8B37 - chains A and B; structure by X-ray diffraction, 3.84 A resolution.

Chain A (and B):
Name: K(+)-insensitive pyrophosphate-energized proton pump
From: Pyrobaculum aerophilum
Notes: EC 7.1.3.1; chain B of this document is another copy of the same molecule, construct and numbering; everything in this record applies to it too
Reference sequence: Q8ZWI8 (HPPA_PYRAE); residues 2-721 here = UniProt positions 2-721
Chain sequence (729 residues; each row starts with the number of its first residue; numbers below 1 keep their minus sign (Met-7 is residue -7)):
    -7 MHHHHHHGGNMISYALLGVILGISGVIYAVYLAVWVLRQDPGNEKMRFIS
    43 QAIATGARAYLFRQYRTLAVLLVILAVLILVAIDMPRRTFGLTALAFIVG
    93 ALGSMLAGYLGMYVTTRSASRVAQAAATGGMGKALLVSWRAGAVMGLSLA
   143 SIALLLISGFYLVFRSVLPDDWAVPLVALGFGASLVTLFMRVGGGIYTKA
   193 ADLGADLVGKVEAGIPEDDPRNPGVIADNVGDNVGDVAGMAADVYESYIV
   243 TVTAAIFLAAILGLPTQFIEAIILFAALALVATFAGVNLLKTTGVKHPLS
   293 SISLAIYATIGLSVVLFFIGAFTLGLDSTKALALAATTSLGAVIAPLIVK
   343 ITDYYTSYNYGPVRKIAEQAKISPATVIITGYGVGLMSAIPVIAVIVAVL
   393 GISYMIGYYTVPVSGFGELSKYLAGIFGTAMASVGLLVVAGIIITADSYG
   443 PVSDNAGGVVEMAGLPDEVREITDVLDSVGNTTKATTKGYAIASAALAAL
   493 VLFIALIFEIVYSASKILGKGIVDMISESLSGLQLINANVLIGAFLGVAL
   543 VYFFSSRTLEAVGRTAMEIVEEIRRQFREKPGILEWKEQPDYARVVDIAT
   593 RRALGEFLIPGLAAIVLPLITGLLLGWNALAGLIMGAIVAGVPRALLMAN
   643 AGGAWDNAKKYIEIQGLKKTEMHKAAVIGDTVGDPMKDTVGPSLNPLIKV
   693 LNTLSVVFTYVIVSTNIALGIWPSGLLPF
Unresolved in the structure: -7 to 5, 31-34, 77-82, 203-208, 283-285, 404-407, 509-515, 578-581, 716-721 (chain B: -7 to 5, 31-34, 77-82, 282-285, 404-407, 509-515, 578-581, 716-721)
Sequence notes: initiating methionine (-7); expression tag (-6 to 1)
Bound ions: Mg2+ site 1: Asp194, Asp198 (together with imidodiphosphoric acid); Mg2+ site 2: Asp194, Asp676 (together with imidodiphosphoric acid); Mg2+ site 3: Asp224, Asp446 (together with imidodiphosphoric acid); Mg2+ site 4: Asp446 (together with imidodiphosphoric acid); Mg2+ site 5: Asn473, Asp648
Residues lining bound ligands: imidodiphosphoric acid: Lys191, Asp194, Glu209, Asp210, Asp220, Asn221, Asp224, Asp446, Asp469, Asn473, Lys476, Asp648, Lys651, Asp676, Lys679, Asp680

Chain A / chain B interface:
Contacting residue pairs - 92 pairs, chain A then chain B:
  Leu199(A) with Ile364(B), hydrophobic; Thr368(B)
  Lys357(A) with Glu552(B), salt bridge
  Gln361(A) with Arg556(B)
  Pro366(A) with Ile670(B), hydrophobic
  Ala367(A) with Ile670(B); Val674(B)
  Thr368(A) with Leu199(B)
  Ile370(A) with Val674(B), hydrophobic
  Ile371(A) with Thr673(B); Val674(B)
  Thr372(A) with Arg556(B), hydrogen bond
  Tyr374(A) with Leu551(B), hydrophobic; Arg636(B), hydrogen bond; Met640(B); Met678(B), hydrophobic
  Gly375(A) with Ser548(B)
  Leu378(A) with Tyr544(B); Ser547(B); Ser548(B); Arg636(B)
  Met379(A) with Ser548(B)
  Ile382(A) with Ala541(B); Tyr544(B), hydrophobic
  Ile385(A) with Phe537(B); Ala541(B), hydrophobic
  Ile388(A) with Phe537(B), hydrophobic
  Val389(A) with Ile534(B), hydrophobic; Phe537(B), hydrophobic
  Tyr396(A) with Trp714(B)
  Tyr414(A) with Ile528(B), hydrogen bond (side chain-backbone)
  Leu492(A) with Leu533(B), hydrophobic
  Ile496(A) with Ile528(B), hydrophobic
  Leu522(A) with Ser523(B)
  Ser523(A) with Leu522(B)
  Leu525(A) with Leu527(B)
  Gln526(A) with Gln526(B)
  Leu527(A) with Leu525(B); Leu527(B); Val532(B), hydrophobic; Met627(B), hydrophobic
  Ile528(A) with Tyr414(B), hydrogen bond (backbone-side chain); Ile496(B), hydrophobic
  Val532(A) with Leu527(B), hydrophobic
  Leu533(A) with Leu492(B), hydrophobic; Met627(B), hydrophobic
  Ile534(A) with Val389(B), hydrophobic
  Ala536(A) with Val631(B)
  Phe537(A) with Ile385(B); Ile388(B), hydrophobic; Val389(B), hydrophobic; Ile630(B); Val631(B), hydrophobic
  Val540(A) with Val631(B); Pro635(B), hydrophobic
  Ala541(A) with Ile382(B); Ile385(B), hydrophobic
  Tyr544(A) with Ala381(B), hydrophobic; Pro635(B), hydrophobic; Arg636(B), hydrogen bond (side chain-backbone); Leu639(B)
  Ser547(A) with Leu378(B)
  Ser548(A) with Gly375(B); Leu378(B); Met379(B)
  Leu551(A) with Tyr374(B), hydrophobic
  Glu552(A) with Lys357(B), salt bridge
  Arg556(A) with Gln361(B); Thr372(B), hydrogen bond
  Met627(A) with Leu527(B), hydrophobic; Leu533(B), hydrophobic
  Gly628(A) with Val631(B)
  Ile630(A) with Phe537(B)
  Val631(A) with Ala536(B); Phe537(B), hydrophobic; Val540(B); Gly628(B)
  Pro635(A) with Val540(B), hydrophobic; Tyr544(B), hydrophobic
  Arg636(A) with Tyr544(B); Ala632(B); Arg636(B)
  Leu639(A) with Tyr544(B); Arg636(B)
  Ile670(A) with Pro366(B), hydrophobic; Ala367(B)
  Val674(A) with Ala367(B); Ile370(B), hydrophobic; Ile371(B), hydrophobic
  Met678(A) with Tyr374(B), hydrophobic
  Trp714(A) with Tyr396(B); Tyr400(B)
Other interface residues (no listed pair), chain A (66 interface residues in all): Leu195, Ile364, Ala381, Leu392, Gly393, Met397, Tyr400, Phe495, Asn529, Ala530, Leu538, Phe545, Met640, Thr673, Pro715
Other interface residues (no listed pair), chain B (69 interface residues in all): Leu195, Val203, Leu392, Met397, Ala488, Phe495, Asn529, Ala530, Leu538, Phe545, Val634, Pro677

Overview:
66 residues of chain A face 69 of chain B across their interface, with 6 hydrogen bonds and 2 salt bridges.
Polar contacts include Lys357(A)-Glu552(B), Thr372(A)-Arg556(B) and Tyr374(A)-Arg636(B). Chain A binds
imidodiphosphoric acid. The Mg2+ site 1 is built by Asp194(A) and Asp198(A).
Chain A and chain B are both K(+)-insensitive pyrophosphate-energized proton pump (Pyrobaculum aerophilum);
the structure, Crystal structure of Pyrobaculum aerophilum potassium-independent proton pumping membrane
integral pyrophosphatase in complex with imidodiphosphate and ..., was determined by X-ray diffraction (same
publication as 8B22, 8B23 and 8B24).
